PDB entry 8KD7 | electron microscopy, 3.09 A resolution | chains V and X of the 16 polymer chains in the assembly

== Chain V ==
Name: Histone H2B 1.1
Source organism: Xenopus laevis
Reference sequence: P02281 (H2B11_XENLA); residues 1-122 here correspond to UniProt positions 5-126 (UniProt number = residue number + 4)
Amino-acid sequence (122 residues; numbered 1 to 122; the number before each row is that of its first residue):
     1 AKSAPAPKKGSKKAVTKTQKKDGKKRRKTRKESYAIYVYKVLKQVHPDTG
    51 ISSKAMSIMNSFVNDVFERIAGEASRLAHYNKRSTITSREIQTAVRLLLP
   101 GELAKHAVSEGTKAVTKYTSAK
Disordered / not traced: 1-27, 120-122
Differences from the reference sequence: engineered mutation Thr29 (Ser33 in P02281)
Curated features (UniProtKB/Swiss-Prot):
  - modified residue: Lys2 (N6-acetyllysine), Lys9 (N6-acetyllysine), Ser11 (Phosphoserine), Lys12 (N6-acetyllysine), Lys17 (N6-acetyllysine)
  - glycosylation: Ser109 (O-linked (GlcNAc) serine)
  - cross-link: Lys117 (Glycyl lysine isopeptide (Lys-Gly) (interchain with G-Cter in ubiquitin))

== Chain X ==
Molecule: 167bp DNA
Sequence (167 nucleotides; row label = number of the first residue in the row; numbers below 1 keep their minus sign (DG-93 is residue -93)):
   -93 GCGGTGGCGGCCGCTCTAGAACAGGATGTATATATCTGACACGTGCCTGG
   -43 AGACTAGGGAGTAATCCCCTTGGCGGTTAAAACGCGGGGGACAGCGCGTA
     7 CGTGCGTTTAAGCGGTGCTAGAGCTGTCTACGACCAATTGAGCGGCCTCG
    57 GCACCGGGATTCTCCAG
Disordered / not traced: -93 to -80

== Interface between chain V and chain X ==
Residue-residue contacts - 13 pairs, chain V then chain X:
  Lys28(V) with DC30(X), phosphate contact
  Thr29(V) with DC30(X), phosphate contact
  Arg30(V) with DC-47(X), hydrogen bond to the sugar
  Tyr39(V) with DA-53(X), hydrogen bond to the phosphate
  Ile51(V) with DA-53(X), phosphate contact
  Ser52(V) with DC-54(X), phosphate contact
  Ser53(V) with DA-55(X), phosphate contact; DC-54(X), hydrogen bond to the phosphate
  Lys82(V) with DA-34(X), phosphate contact
  Arg83(V) with DA-34(X), phosphate contact; DG-33(X), salt bridge to the phosphate
  Ser84(V) with DA-34(X), hydrogen bond to the phosphate
  Thr85(V) with DA-34(X), hydrogen bond to the phosphate
Other interface residues (no listed pair), chain X (12 interface residues in all): DC-52, DG-49, DC-48, DT-46, DG-35

== Overview ==
The interface between chain V and chain X involves 11 residues on one side and 12 on the other; the contacts
include 5 hydrogen bonds and 1 salt bridge. Polar pairs include Arg30(V)-DC-47(X), Tyr39(V)-DA-53(X) and
Ser53(V)-DC-54(X).
Chain V is Histone H2B 1.1 (Xenopus laevis) and chain X is 167bp DNA; the structure, Rpd3S in complex with
nucleosome with H3K36MLA modification and 167bp DNA, was determined by electron microscopy, deposited together
with 8KC7, 8KD2, 8KD3, 8KD4, 8KD5 and 8KD6.
